PDB entry 1JQQ | X-ray diffraction, 2.65 A resolution | chains B and C of the 4 polymer chains in the assembly

Chain B (and C):
Protein: Peroxisomal membrane protein PAS20
From: Saccharomyces cerevisiae
Notes: fragment: SH3 domain; chain C of this document is another copy of the same molecule, construct and numbering; everything in this record applies to it too
UniProtKB: P80667 (PEX13_YEAST); residues 5-92 here correspond to UniProt positions 299-386 (UniProt number = residue number + 294)
Sequence (92 residues; row label = number of the first residue in the row):
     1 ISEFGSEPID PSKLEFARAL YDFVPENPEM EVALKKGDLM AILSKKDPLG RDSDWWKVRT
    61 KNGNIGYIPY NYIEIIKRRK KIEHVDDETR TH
Disordered / not traced: 83-92 (chain C: 1-5, 27-28, 78-92)
Differences from the reference sequence: cloning artifact (1-4)

Interface between chain B and chain C:
Contacting residue pairs (11; chain B residue first):
  V24(B) - Y70(C)
  V24(B) - N71(C)
  P25(B) - N71(C)  hydrogen bond (backbone-side chain)
  E26(B) - Y21(C)
  E26(B) - N71(C)
  N27(B) - Y21(C)  hydrogen bond
  P28(B) - Y21(C)
  P28(B) - N71(C)
  P28(B) - Y72(C)
  E29(B) - Y21(C)
  E29(B) - D22(C)
Interface residues without a listed pair, chain C (6 interface residues in all): D54

Summary:
Chain B and chain C each contribute 6 residues to their interface, with 2 hydrogen bonds. Among the polar
pairs are P25(B)-N71(C) and N27(B)-Y21(C).
Both chains are Peroxisomal membrane protein PAS20 (Saccharomyces cerevisiae). Entry 1JQQ (Crystal structure
of Pex13p(301-386) SH3 domain) was determined by X-ray diffraction together with 1N5Z from the same study.
